Entry 7X8A (electron microscopy, 2.80 A resolution); this record covers chains D and A of the 3 polymer chains in the assembly.

Chain D:
Molecule: CHAT domain protein
From: Candidatus Scalindua brodae
UniProt: A0A0B0EKL4 (A0A0B0EKL4_9BACT); residue numbers follow UniProt; this construct covers 1-716
Chain sequence (716 residues; numbered 1 to 716; the number before each row is that of its first residue):
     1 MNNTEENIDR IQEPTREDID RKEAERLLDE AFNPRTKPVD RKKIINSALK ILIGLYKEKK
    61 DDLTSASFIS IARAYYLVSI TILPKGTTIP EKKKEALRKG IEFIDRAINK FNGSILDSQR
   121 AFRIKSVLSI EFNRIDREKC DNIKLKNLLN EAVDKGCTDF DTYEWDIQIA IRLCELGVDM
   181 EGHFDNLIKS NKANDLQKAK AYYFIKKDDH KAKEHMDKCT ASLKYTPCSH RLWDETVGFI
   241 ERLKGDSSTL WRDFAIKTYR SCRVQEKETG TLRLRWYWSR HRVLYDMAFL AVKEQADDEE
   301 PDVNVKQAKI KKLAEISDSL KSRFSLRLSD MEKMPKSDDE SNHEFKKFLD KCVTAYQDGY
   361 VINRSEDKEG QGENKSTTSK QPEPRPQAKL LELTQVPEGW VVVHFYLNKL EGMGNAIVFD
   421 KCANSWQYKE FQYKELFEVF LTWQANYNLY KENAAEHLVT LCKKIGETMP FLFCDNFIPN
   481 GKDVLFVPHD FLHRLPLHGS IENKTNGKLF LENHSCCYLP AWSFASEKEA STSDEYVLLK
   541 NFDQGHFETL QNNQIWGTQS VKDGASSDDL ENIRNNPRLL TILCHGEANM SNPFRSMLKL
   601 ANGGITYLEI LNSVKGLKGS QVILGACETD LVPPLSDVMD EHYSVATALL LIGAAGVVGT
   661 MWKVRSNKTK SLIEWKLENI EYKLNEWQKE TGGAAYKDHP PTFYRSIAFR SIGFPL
Unresolved in the structure: 1-12, 364-387, 679-683, 716

Chain A:
Molecule: RAMP superfamily protein
From: Candidatus Scalindua brodae
Chain sequence (1722 residues; row label = number of the first residue in the row):
     1 MKSNDMNITV ELTFFEPYRL VEWFDWDARK KSHSAMRGQA FAQWTWKGKG RTAGKSFITG
    61 TLVRSAVIKA VEELLSLNNG KWEGVPCCNG SFQTDESKGK KPSFLRKRHT LQWQANNKNI
   121 CDKEEACPFC ILLGRFDNAG KVHERNKDYD IHFSNFDLDH KQEKNDLRLV DIASGRILNR
   181 VDFDTGKAKD YFRTWEADYE TYGTYTGRIT LRNEHAKKLL LASLGFVDKL CGALCRIEVI
   241 KKSESPLPSD TKEQSYTKDD TVEVLSEDHN DELRKQAEVI VEAFKQNDKL EKIRILADAI
   301 RTLRLHGEGV IEKDELPDGK EERDKGHHLW DIKVQGTALR TKLKELWQSN KDIGWRKFTE
   361 MLGSNLYLIY KKETGGVSTR FRILGDTEYY SKAHDSEGSD LFIPVTPPEG IETKEWIIVG
   421 RLKAATPFYF GVQQPSDSIP GKEKKSEDSL VINEHTSFNI LLDKENRYRI PRSALRGALR
   481 RDLRTAFGSG CNVSLGGQIL CNCKVCIEMR RITLKDSVSD FSEPPEIRYR IAKNPGTATV
   541 EDGSLFDIEV GPEGLTFPFV LRYRGHKFPE QLSSVIRYWE ENDGKNGMAW LGGLDSTGKG
   601 RFALKDIKIF EWDLNQKINE YIKERGMRGK EKELLEMGES SLPDGLIPYK FFEERECLFP
   661 YKENLKPQWS EVQYTIEVGS PLLTADTISA LTEPGNRDAI AYKKRVYNDG NNAIEPEPRF
   721 AVKSETHRGI FRTAVGRRTG DLGKEDHEDC TCDMCIIFGN EHESSKIRFE DLELINGNEF
   781 EKLEKHIDHV AIDRFTGGAL DKAKFDTYPL AGSPKKPLKL KGRFWIKKGF SGDHKLLITT
   841 ALSDIRDGLY PLGSKGGVGY GWVAGISIDD NVPDDFKEMI NKTEMPLPEE VEESNNGPIN
   901 NDYVHPGHQS PKQDHKNKNI YYPHYFLDSG SKVYREKDII THEEFTEELL SGKINCKLET
   961 LTPLIIPDTS DENGLKLQGN KPGHKNYKFF NINGELMIPG SELRGMLRTH FEALTKSCFA
  1021 IFGEDSTLSW RMNADEKDYK IDSNSIRKME SQRNPKYRIP DELQKELRNS GNGLFNRLYT
  1081 SERRFWSDVS NKFENSIDYK REILRCAGRP KNYKGGIIRQ RKDSLMAEEL KVHRLPLYDN
  1141 FDIPDSAYKA NDHCRKSATC STSRGCRERF TCGIKVRDKN RVFLNAANNN RQYLNNIKKS
  1201 NHDLYLQYLK GEKKIRFNSK VITGSERSPI DVIAELNERG RQTGFIKLSG LNNSNKSQGN
  1261 TGTTFNSGWD RFELNILLDD LETRPSKSDY PRPRLLFTKD QYEYNITKRC ERVFEIDKGN
  1321 KTGYPVDDQI KKNYEDILDS YDGIKDQEVA ERFDTFTRGS KLKVGDLVYF HIDGDNKIDS
  1381 LIPVRISRKC ASKTLGGKLD KALHPCTGLS DGLCPGCHLF GTTDYKGRVK FGFAKYENGP
  1441 EWLITRGNNP ERSLTLGVLE SPRPAFSIPD DESEIPGRKF YLHHNGWRII RQKQLEIRET
  1501 VQPERNVTTE VMDKGNVFSF DVRFENLREW ELGLLLQSLD PGKNIAHKLG KGKPYGFGSV
  1561 KIKIDSLHTF KINSNNDKIK RVPQSDIREY INKGYQKLIE WSGNNSIQKG NVLPQWHVIP
  1621 HIDKLYKLLW VPFLNDSKLE PDVRYPVLNE ESKGYIEGSD YTYKKLGDKD NLPYKTRVKG
  1681 LTTPWSPWNP FQVIAEHEEQ EVNVTGSRPS VTDKIERDGK MV
Unresolved in the structure: 1-4, 241-268, 881-895, 1030-1392, 1604-1611, 1655-1659, 1690-1722
Bound ions: Zn2+ site 1: Cys88, Cys121, Cys127, Cys130; Zn2+ site 2: Cys491, Cys501, Cys503, Cys506; Zn2+ site 3: His747, Cys750, Cys752, Cys755; Zn2+ site 4: Cys1018, Cys1406, Cys1414, Cys1417

Interface between chain D and chain A:
Contacting residue pairs (62):
  Lys42(D) - Asp749(A)
  Lys43(D) - Glu748(A)
  Leu49(D) - Arg382(A)
  Lys50(D) - Thr379(A)
  Ile53(D) - Leu450(A)  hydrophobic
  Tyr56(D) - Leu450(A)  hydrophobic
  Lys57(D) - Leu450(A)
  Tyr75(D) - Arg382(A)  hydrogen bond (side chain-backbone)
  Tyr75(D) - Ile383(A)  hydrophobic
  Val78(D) - Ile383(A)  hydrophobic
  Glu91(D) - Thr387(A)
  Lys92(D) - Ile383(A)
  Lys92(D) - Leu384(A)
  Lys92(D) - Gly385(A)
  Lys92(D) - Thr387(A)
  Glu95(D) - Ile383(A)
  Glu95(D) - Leu384(A)
  Glu95(D) - Asp386(A)
  Ala96(D) - Ile383(A)  hydrophobic
  Arg98(D) - Glu447(A)  hydrogen bond (side chain-backbone)
  Lys99(D) - Ser449(A)
  Lys99(D) - Leu450(A)
  Lys99(D) - Val451(A)
  Glu102(D) - Glu447(A)
  Phe103(D) - Ser449(A)
  Arg106(D) - Ser449(A)  hydrogen bond
  Glu332(D) - Asp184(A)
  Glu438(D) - Leu401(A)
  Glu438(D) - Phe402(A)  hydrogen bond (side chain-backbone)
  Leu441(D) - Leu401(A)  hydrophobic
  Leu441(D) - Ile499(A)  hydrophobic
  Thr442(D) - Phe402(A)
  Thr442(D) - Ile403(A)
  Thr442(D) - Pro404(A)
  Gln444(D) - Asn502(A)
  Ala445(D) - His109(A)
  Ala445(D) - Ile403(A)  hydrophobic
  Ala445(D) - Asn502(A)
  Asn446(D) - Pro404(A)  hydrogen bond (side chain-backbone)
  Asn446(D) - Val405(A)
  Asn446(D) - Thr406(A)  hydrogen bond (side chain-backbone)
  Asn448(D) - Asn502(A)
  Asn448(D) - Ile507(A)
  Leu449(D) - Val405(A)  hydrophobic
  Leu449(D) - Ile507(A)  hydrophobic
  Leu449(D) - Arg511(A)
  Tyr450(D) - Val405(A)  hydrophobic
  Tyr450(D) - Thr406(A)
  Tyr450(D) - Pro407(A)
  Tyr450(D) - Pro408(A)
  Tyr450(D) - His566(A)
  Asn453(D) - Pro408(A)
  His457(D) - Pro404(A)
  His457(D) - Thr406(A)  hydrogen bond
  Glu587(D) - Phe487(A)
  Glu587(D) - Gly488(A)
  Ala588(D) - Ser489(A)
  Met590(D) - Gly490(A)
  Met590(D) - Cys491(A)  hydrophobic
  Leu631(D) - Lys504(A)
  Leu635(D) - Asn502(A)
  Asp637(D) - Ile499(A)
Other interface residues (no listed pair), chain D (38 interface residues in all): Asn46, Phe437
Other interface residues (no listed pair), chain A (43 interface residues in all): Gly375, Gly376, Phe381, Tyr389, Ile411, Asp448, Ile452, Cys503, Asp746

Summary:
38 residues of chain D face 43 of chain A across their interface; the contacts include 7 hydrogen bonds. Polar
pairs include Tyr75(D)-Arg382(A), Arg98(D)-Glu447(A) and Arg106(D)-Ser449(A). The Zn2+ site 1 is built by
Cys88(A), Cys121(A), Cys127(A) and Cys130(A).
Here chain D is CHAT domain protein and chain A is RAMP superfamily protein, both from Candidatus Scalindua
brodae. Entry 7X8A (Cryo-EM structure of a bacterial protein complex) was determined by electron microscopy
(same publication as 7X7A, 7X7R and 7XC7).
